8DR7 - chains A and E of the 11 polymer chains in the assembly; structure by electron microscopy, 2.70 A resolution.

[Chain A]
Protein: Replication factor C subunit 1
Source organism: Saccharomyces cerevisiae
Reference sequence: P38630 (RFC1_YEAST); numbering as in UniProt (aligned over 1-861)
Sequence (918 residues; each row starts with the number of its first residue):
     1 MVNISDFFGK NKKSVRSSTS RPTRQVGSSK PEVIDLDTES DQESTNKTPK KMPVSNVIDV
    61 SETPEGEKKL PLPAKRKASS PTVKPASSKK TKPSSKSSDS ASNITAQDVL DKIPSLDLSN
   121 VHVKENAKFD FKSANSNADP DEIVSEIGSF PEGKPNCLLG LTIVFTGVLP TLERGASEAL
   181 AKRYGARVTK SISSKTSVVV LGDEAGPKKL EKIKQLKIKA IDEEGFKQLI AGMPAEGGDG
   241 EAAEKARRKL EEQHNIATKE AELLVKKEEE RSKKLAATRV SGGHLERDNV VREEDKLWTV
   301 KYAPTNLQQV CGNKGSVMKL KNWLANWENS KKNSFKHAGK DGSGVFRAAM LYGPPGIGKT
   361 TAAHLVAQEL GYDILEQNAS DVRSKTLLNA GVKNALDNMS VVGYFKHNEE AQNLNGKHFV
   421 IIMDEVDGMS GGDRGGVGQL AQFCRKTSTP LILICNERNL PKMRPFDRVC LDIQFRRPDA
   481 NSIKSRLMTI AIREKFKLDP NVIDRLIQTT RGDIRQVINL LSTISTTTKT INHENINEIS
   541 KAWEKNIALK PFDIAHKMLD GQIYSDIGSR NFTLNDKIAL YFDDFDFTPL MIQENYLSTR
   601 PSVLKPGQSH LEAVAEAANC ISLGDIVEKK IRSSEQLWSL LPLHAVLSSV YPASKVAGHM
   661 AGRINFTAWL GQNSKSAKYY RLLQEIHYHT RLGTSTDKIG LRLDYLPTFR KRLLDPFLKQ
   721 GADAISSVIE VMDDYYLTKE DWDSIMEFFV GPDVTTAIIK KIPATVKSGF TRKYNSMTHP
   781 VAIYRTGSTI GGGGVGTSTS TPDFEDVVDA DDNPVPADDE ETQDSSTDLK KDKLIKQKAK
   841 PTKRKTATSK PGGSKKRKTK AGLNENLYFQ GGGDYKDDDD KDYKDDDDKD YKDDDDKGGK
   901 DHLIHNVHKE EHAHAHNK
Unresolved in the structure: 1-289, 787-918
Differences from the reference sequence: expression tag (862-918)
Ligand contacts: ATP-gamma-S (AGS; phosphothiophosphoric acid-adenylate ester): Thr299, Tyr302, Ala303, Pro304, Gln309, Val310, Cys311, Pro355, Gly356, Ile357, Gly358, Lys359, Thr360, Thr361, Asn456, Arg486, Ile514, Arg515, Ile518

[Chain E]
Protein: Replication factor C subunit 5
Source organism: Saccharomyces cerevisiae
Reference sequence: P38251 (RFC5_YEAST); residues 1-354 here = UniProt positions 1-354
Sequence (354 residues; numbered 1 to 354; the number before each row is that of its first residue):
     1 MSLWVDKYRP KSLNALSHNE ELTNFLKSLS DQPRDLPHLL LYGPNGTGKK TRCMALLESI
    61 FGPGVYRLKI DVRQFVTASN RKLELNVVSS PYHLEITPSD MGNNDRIVIQ ELLKEVAQME
   121 QVDFQDSKDG LAHRYKCVII NEANSLTKDA QAALRRTMEK YSKNIRLIMV CDSMSPIIAP
   181 IKSRCLLIRC PAPSDSEIST ILSDVVTNER IQLETKDILK RIAQASNGNL RVSLLMLESM
   241 ALNNELALKS SSPIIKPDWI IVIHKLTRKI VKERSVNSLI ECRAVLYDLL AHCIPANIIL
   301 KELTFSLLDV ETLNTTNKSS IIEYSSVFDE RLSLGNKAIF HLEGFIAKVM CCLD
Unresolved in the structure: 1, 354
Ligand contacts:
  - ATP-gamma-S (AGS; phosphothiophosphoric acid-adenylate ester): Arg155, Glu159, Pro180, Arg184
  - GDP (guanosine-5'-diphosphate): Val5, Arg9, Pro10, Ala15, Leu16, Ser17, His18, Pro44, Asn45, Gly46, Thr47, Gly48, Lys49, Lys50, Thr51, Arg52, Ile201, Leu230, Arg231, Leu234

[How chain A and chain E interact]
Contacting residue pairs (105):
  Gln593(A) - Arg283(E)  hydrogen bond (backbone-side chain)
  Gln593(A) - Phe340(E)
  Gln593(A) - Glu343(E)
  Glu594(A) - Arg283(E)  hydrogen bond (backbone-side chain)
  Tyr596(A) - Arg283(E)
  Tyr596(A) - Glu343(E)
  Leu597(A) - Val276(E)
  Leu597(A) - Leu279(E)  hydrophobic
  Leu597(A) - Ile280(E)
  Leu597(A) - Arg283(E)
  Leu597(A) - Glu343(E)
  His610(A) - Val276(E)
  Leu611(A) - Met350(E)  hydrophobic
  Leu611(A) - Cys351(E)  hydrogen bond (backbone-side chain)
  Glu612(A) - Cys351(E)
  Val614(A) - Leu279(E)  hydrophobic
  Ala615(A) - Ala347(E)  hydrophobic
  Ala615(A) - Cys351(E)  hydrophobic
  Ala618(A) - Gly344(E)
  Asn619(A) - Arg331(E)  hydrogen bond
  Ile621(A) - Phe340(E)  hydrophobic
  Ser622(A) - Arg331(E)  hydrogen bond
  Ser622(A) - Phe340(E)
  Ser622(A) - His341(E)  hydrogen bond
  Leu623(A) - Arg331(E)
  Asp625(A) - Gly335(E)
  Asp625(A) - Asn336(E)  hydrogen bond (side chain-backbone)
  Asp625(A) - Lys337(E)  hydrogen bond (side chain-backbone)
  Asp625(A) - Phe340(E)
  Asp625(A) - His341(E)  salt bridge
  Ile626(A) - Arg331(E)
  Ile626(A) - Leu334(E)
  Lys629(A) - Ser333(E)
  Lys629(A) - Leu334(E)
  Lys629(A) - Gly335(E)  hydrogen bond (side chain-backbone)
  Lys629(A) - Asn336(E)
  Trp669(A) - Tyr287(E)
  Trp669(A) - Lys337(E)
  Gln672(A) - Tyr287(E)
  Gln672(A) - Ala291(E)
  Lys675(A) - Ala291(E)
  Ser676(A) - Ala291(E)
  Tyr679(A) - Ala291(E)
  Tyr679(A) - His292(E)
  Tyr679(A) - Cys293(E)  hydrogen bond (backbone-side chain)
  Tyr680(A) - Cys293(E)
  Leu683(A) - Cys293(E)  hydrophobic
  Gln684(A) - Asp100(E)  hydrogen bond
  Tyr688(A) - Ile70(E)
  Tyr688(A) - Asn86(E)
  Tyr688(A) - Asp100(E)  hydrogen bond
  Arg691(A) - Lys50(E)
  Arg691(A) - Leu68(E)
  Arg691(A) - Ile70(E)
  Arg691(A) - Val88(E)
  Arg691(A) - Glu95(E)  salt bridge
  Leu692(A) - Leu68(E)  hydrophobic
  Gly693(A) - Asp6(E)
  Gly693(A) - Arg9(E)  hydrogen bond (backbone-side chain)
  Thr694(A) - Asp6(E)
  Ser695(A) - Arg9(E)
  Ser695(A) - Arg231(E)
  Thr696(A) - Arg231(E)
  Asp697(A) - Glu142(E)
  Ile699(A) - Pro295(E)  hydrophobic
  Arg702(A) - Asp258(E)  salt bridge
  Arg702(A) - His292(E)  hydrogen bond (side chain-backbone)
  Arg702(A) - Cys293(E)
  Arg702(A) - Ile294(E)
  Leu703(A) - Trp259(E)  hydrogen bond (backbone-side chain)
  Leu703(A) - Ile294(E)  hydrophobic
  Leu703(A) - Ile298(E)  hydrophobic
  Asp704(A) - Val232(E)
  Asp704(A) - Leu235(E)
  Tyr705(A) - Leu3(E)  hydrophobic
  Tyr705(A) - Val5(E)
  Tyr705(A) - Asp6(E)  hydrogen bond
  Tyr705(A) - Arg231(E)
  Thr708(A) - Leu3(E)
  Thr708(A) - Leu235(E)
  Thr708(A) - Glu238(E)
  Thr708(A) - Ser239(E)
  Phe709(A) - Leu3(E)  hydrophobic
  Lys711(A) - Ser239(E)
  Lys711(A) - Leu242(E)
  Lys711(A) - Asn243(E)
  Arg712(A) - Trp4(E)
  Arg712(A) - Glu238(E)  salt bridge
  Arg712(A) - Leu242(E)
  Asp715(A) - Asn243(E)
  Asp734(A) - Ser2(E)  hydrogen bond (side chain-backbone)
  Tyr735(A) - Ser2(E)  hydrogen bond
  Tyr735(A) - Leu3(E)  hydrogen bond (side chain-backbone)
  Tyr735(A) - Asp6(E)  hydrogen bond
  Phe748(A) - His292(E)
  Phe748(A) - Cys293(E)  hydrophobic
  Phe749(A) - Asp258(E)
  Val750(A) - Asp258(E)  hydrogen bond (backbone-side chain)
  Val750(A) - Asp288(E)
  Val750(A) - His292(E)
  Gly751(A) - Val262(E)
  Asp753(A) - Asp258(E)
  Ile783(A) - Ile70(E)  hydrophobic
  Ile783(A) - Asn86(E)
  Thr786(A) - Glu84(E)
Also at the interface, not in a pair above, chain A (59 interface residues in all): Leu590, Glu616, Glu628, Lys698, Pro707, Glu747, Arg785
Also at the interface, not in a pair above, chain E (60 interface residues in all): Thr51, Val72, Thr97, Pro257, Arg274, Ser275, Leu290, Phe328, Ile339, Lys348

[Summary]
59 residues of chain A face 60 of chain E across their interface; the contacts include 21 hydrogen bonds and 4
salt bridges. Among the polar pairs are Asp625(A)-His341(E), Arg691(A)-Glu95(E) and Arg702(A)-Asp258(E).
Ligands of chain A: ATP-gamma-S. Ligands of chain E: ATP-gamma-S and GDP.
Chain A is Replication factor C subunit 1 and chain E is Replication factor C subunit 5, both from
Saccharomyces cerevisiae; the structure, Open state of RFC:PCNA bound to a nicked dsDNA, was determined by
electron microscopy together with 8DQW, 8DQX, 8DQZ, 8DR0, 8DR1, 8DR3 and 3 further entries from the same
study.
